Entry 7ENB (X-ray diffraction, 2.30 A resolution); this record covers chain A.

Chain A:
Protein: NvfI
From: Aspergillus novofumigatus IBT 16806
Amino-acid sequence (298 residues; row label = number of the first residue in the row; numbers below 1 keep their minus sign (Met-19 is residue -19)):
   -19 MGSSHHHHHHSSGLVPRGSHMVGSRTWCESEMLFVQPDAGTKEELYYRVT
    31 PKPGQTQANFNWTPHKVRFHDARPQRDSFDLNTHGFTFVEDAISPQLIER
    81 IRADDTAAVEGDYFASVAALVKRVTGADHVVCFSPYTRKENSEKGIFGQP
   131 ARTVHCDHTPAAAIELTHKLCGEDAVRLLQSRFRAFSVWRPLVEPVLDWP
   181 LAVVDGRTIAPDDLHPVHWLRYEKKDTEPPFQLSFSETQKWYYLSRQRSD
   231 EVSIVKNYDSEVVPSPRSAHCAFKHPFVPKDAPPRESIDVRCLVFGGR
Disordered / not traced: -19 to 1
Ion coordination: Fe ion: His135, Asp137, His250 (together with N-oxalylglycine)
Small-molecule neighbours:
  - H3X (methyl (3'AR,4'S,5'S,5AS,6S,7S,9AR)-1,1,3'A,4',5A,7,7'-heptamethyl-3,6'-bis(oxidanylidene)spiro[4,5,7,8,9,9A-hexahydrobenzo[c]oxepine-6,2'-4,5-dihydro-3H-1-benzofuran]-5'-carboxylate): Phe113, Ser114, Tyr116, Arg118, Ile126, Phe127, Ala131, Thr133, His135, Asp137, His138, Ala142, Leu146, Trp199, Arg201, Thr207, Glu208, Pro210, Gln212
  - N-oxalylglycine (OGA): Arg118, Pro130, Ala131, His135, Asp137, Ser167, Trp169, Leu181, His250, Ala252, Arg265, Ser267, Asp269, Arg271
Reported in the primary citation:
  - mutagenesis - F127A, W199A: abolished catalytic activity
  - mutagenesis - H138F, E208A: increased catalytic activity
  - mutagenesis - S114A, Y116A, F127I, H138A, W199F, R201A: decreased catalytic activity
  - mutagenesis - Y116F: unchanged catalytic activity
  - catalytic residues: His138

Summary:
Chain A binds compound H3X and N-oxalylglycine. His135, Asp137 and His250 form the Fe ion site. From the
paper: the catalytic residue His138; S114A, Y116A and F127I, among others, reduce catalytic activity; 11
substitutions were tested in all.
Chain A is NvfI (Aspergillus novofumigatus IBT 16806); the structure, iron and alpha-ketoglutarate-dependent
endoperoxidase NvfI with different conformation, was determined by X-ray diffraction (same publication as 7DE2
and 7EMZ).
